PDB entry 8YBY | electron microscopy, 4.40 A resolution (low resolution: residue-level contacts below are approximate; hydrogen-bond / salt-bridge calls are withheld) | chains D and E of the 5 polymer chains in the assembly

[Chain D (and E)]
Molecule: Spike glycoprotein
Source organism: Severe acute respiratory syndrome coronavirus
Notes: chain E of this document is another copy of the same molecule, construct and numbering; everything in this record applies to it too
UniProtKB: P0DTC2 (SPIKE_SARS2); numbering as in UniProt (aligned over 1-1273)
Chain sequence (1273 residues; row label = number of the first residue in the row):
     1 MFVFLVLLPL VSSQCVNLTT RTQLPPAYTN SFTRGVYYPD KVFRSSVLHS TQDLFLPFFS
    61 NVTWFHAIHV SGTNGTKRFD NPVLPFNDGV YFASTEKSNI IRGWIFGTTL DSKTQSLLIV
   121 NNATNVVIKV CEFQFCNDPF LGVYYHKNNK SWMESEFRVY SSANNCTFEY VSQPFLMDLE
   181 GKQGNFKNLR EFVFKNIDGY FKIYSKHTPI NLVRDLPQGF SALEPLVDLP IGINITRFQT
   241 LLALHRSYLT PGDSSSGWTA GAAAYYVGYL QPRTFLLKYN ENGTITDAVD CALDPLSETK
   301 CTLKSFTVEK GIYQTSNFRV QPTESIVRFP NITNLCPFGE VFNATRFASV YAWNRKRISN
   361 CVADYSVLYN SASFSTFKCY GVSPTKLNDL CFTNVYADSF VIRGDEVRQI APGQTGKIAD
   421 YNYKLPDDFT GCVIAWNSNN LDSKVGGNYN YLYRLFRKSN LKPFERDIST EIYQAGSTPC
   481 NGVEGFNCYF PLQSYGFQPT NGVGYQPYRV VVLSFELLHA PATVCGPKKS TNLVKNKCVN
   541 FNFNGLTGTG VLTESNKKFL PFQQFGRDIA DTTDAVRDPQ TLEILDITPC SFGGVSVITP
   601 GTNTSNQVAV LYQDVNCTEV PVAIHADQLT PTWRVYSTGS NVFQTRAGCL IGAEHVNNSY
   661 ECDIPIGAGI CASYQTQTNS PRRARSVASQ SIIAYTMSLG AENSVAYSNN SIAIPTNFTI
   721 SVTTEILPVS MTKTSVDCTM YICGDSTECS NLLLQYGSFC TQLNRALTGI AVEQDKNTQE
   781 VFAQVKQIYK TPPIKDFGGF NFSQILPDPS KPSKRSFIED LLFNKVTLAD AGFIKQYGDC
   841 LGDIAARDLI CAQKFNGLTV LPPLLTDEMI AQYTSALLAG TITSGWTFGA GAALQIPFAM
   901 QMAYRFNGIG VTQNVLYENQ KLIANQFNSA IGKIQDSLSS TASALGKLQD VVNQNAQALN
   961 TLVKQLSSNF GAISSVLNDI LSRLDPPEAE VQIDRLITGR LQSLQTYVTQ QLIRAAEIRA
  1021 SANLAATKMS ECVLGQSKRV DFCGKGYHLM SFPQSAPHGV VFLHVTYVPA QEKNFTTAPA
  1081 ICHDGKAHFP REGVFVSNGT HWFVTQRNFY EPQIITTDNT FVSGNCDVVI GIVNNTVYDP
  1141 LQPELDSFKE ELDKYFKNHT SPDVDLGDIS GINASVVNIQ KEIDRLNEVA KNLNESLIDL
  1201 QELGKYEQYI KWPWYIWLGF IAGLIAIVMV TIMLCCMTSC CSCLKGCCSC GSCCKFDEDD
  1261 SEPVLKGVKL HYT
Not modelled in the structure: 1-13, 71-75, 618-640, 677-688, 828-850, 941-943, 1147-1273
Differences from the reference sequence: conflict Pro986 (Lys in P0DTC2), Pro987 (Val in P0DTC2)
Cystine bridges: Cys15-Cys136, Cys131-Cys166, Cys291-Cys301, Cys336-Cys361, Cys379-Cys432, Cys391-Cys525, Cys480-Cys488, Cys538-Cys590, Cys617-Cys649, Cys662-Cys671, Cys738-Cys760, Cys743-Cys749, Cys1032-Cys1043, Cys1082-Cys1126
UniProt features mapped onto this chain:
  - region: Asn280 to Cys301 (Putative superantigen), Arg403 to Asp405 (Integrin-binding motif), Asn448 to Phe456 (Immunodominant HLA epitope recognized by the CD8+), Pro681 to Ala684 (Putative superantigen), Ser816 to Tyr837 (Fusion peptide 1), Lys835 to Phe855 (Fusion peptide 2), Asp1163 to Glu1202 (Heptad repeat 2)
  - motif: Met1237 to Cys1241 (Binding to host endocytosis trafficking protein SNX27), Asp1257 to Glu1262 (Diacidic ER export motif (host COPII)), Ser1261 to Gly1267 (Binding to host plasma membrane localising/FERM domain proteins), Lys1269 to Thr1273 (KxHxx, ER retrieval signal (COPI))
  - site (Cleavage): Arg685, Ser686, Arg815, Ser816
  - lipidation (S-palmitoyl cysteine): Cys1235, Cys1236, Cys1240, Cys1241, Cys1243, Cys1247, Cys1248, Cys1250, Cys1253, Cys1254
  - glycosylation: Asn17 (N-linked (GlcNAc...) (complex) asparagine), Asn61 (N-linked (GlcNAc...) (hybrid) asparagine), Asn74 (N-linked (GlcNAc...) (complex) asparagine), Asn122 (N-linked (GlcNAc...) (hybrid) asparagine), Asn149 (N-linked (GlcNAc...) (complex) asparagine), Asn165 (N-linked (GlcNAc...) (complex) asparagine), Asn234 (N-linked (GlcNAc...) (high mannose) asparagine), Asn282 (N-linked (GlcNAc...) (complex) asparagine), Thr323 (O-linked (GalNAc) threonine), Ser325 (O-linked (HexNAc...) serine), Asn331 (N-linked (GlcNAc...) (complex) asparagine), Asn343 (N-linked (GlcNAc...) (complex) asparagine), Asn603 (N-linked (GlcNAc...) (hybrid) asparagine), Asn616 (N-linked (GlcNAc...) (complex) asparagine), Asn657 (N-linked (GlcNAc...) (complex) asparagine), Thr676 (O-linked (GlcNAc...) threonine), Thr678 (O-linked (GlcNAc...) threonine), Asn709 (N-linked (GlcNAc...) (high mannose) asparagine), Asn717 (N-linked (GlcNAc...) (hybrid) asparagine), Asn801 (N-linked (GlcNAc...) (hybrid) asparagine) and 6 more in UniProt
  - natural variant: Leu5 (L5F: In strain: Iota/B.1.526), Ser13 (S13I: In strain: Epsilon/B.1.427/B.1.429), Leu18 (L18F: In strain: Beta/B.1.351, Gamma/P.1 and 1 more), Thr19 (T19I: In strain: Omicron/BQ.1.1, Omicron/XBB.1.5 and 1 more; T19R: In strain: Delta/B.1.617.2, Omicron/BA.2 and 4 more), Thr20 (T20N: In strain: Gamma/P.1), Leu24 to Ala27 (sequence variant, change not given here; In strain: Omicron/BA.2, Omicron/BA.2.12.1 and 6 more), Pro26 (P26S: In strain: Gamma/P.1), Gln52 (Q52H: In strain: Omicron/EG.5.1), Ala67 (A67V: In strain: Eta/B.1.525, Omicron/BA.1), His69 to Val70 (deletion: In strain: Alpha/B.1.1.7, Eta/B.1.525 and 5 more), Gly75 (G75V: In strain: Lambda/C.37), Thr76 (T76I: In strain: Lambda/C.37), 83 further natural variant entries in UniProt
  - mutagenesis: His69 to Val70 (Increased incorporation of cleaved spike into virions), Asn121 (N121Q: Partial loss of biliverdin affinity), Arg190 (R190K: Partial loss of biliverdin affinity), Asn234 (N234Q: Increased resistance to neutralizing antibodies), Asn331 (N331Q: Reduced viral infectivity), Asn343 (N343Q: Reduced viral infectivity), Leu452 (L452R: Increased resistance to neutralizing antibodies. Decreases HLA binding to NF9 epitope. Increased binding affinity to human ACE2), Tyr453 (Y453F: Decreased HLA binding to NF9 epitope. Increased binding affinity to human ACE2), Ala475 (A475V: Increased resistance to neutralizing antibodies), Val483 (V483A: Increased resistance to neutralizing antibodies), Glu484 (E484D: Increased replication in human TMEM106B overexpressing cells), Phe490 (F490L: Increased resistance to neutralizing antibodies and human covalescent sera neutralization), 16 further mutagenesis entries in UniProt

[How chain D and chain E interact]
Pairs across the interface (309):
  Arg355(D) with Thr167(E); Phe168(E)
  Tyr396(D) with Phe168(E); Pro230(E)
  Lys462(D) with Gly232(E); Ile233(E); Asn234(E)
  Pro463(D) with Gly232(E)
  Phe464(D) with Ile233(E)
  Glu465(D) with Gln115(E)
  Arg466(D) with Gln115(E); Glu132(E); Cys166(E); Thr167(E)
  Asp467(D) with Glu132(E)
  Ile468(D) with Glu132(E); Asn165(E)
  Glu516(D) with Pro230(E)
  Leu560(D) with Glu224(E)
  Phe562(D) with Pro225(E); Leu226(E)
  Gln563(D) with Lys41(E)
  Arg567(D) with Val42(E); Phe43(E)
  Asp568(D) with Val42(E); Phe43(E)
  Ile569(D) with Ser45(E); Val47(E)
  Phe592(D) with Cys851(E)
  Glu661(D) with Ile788(E); Met869(E); Tyr873(E)
  Cys662(D) with Met869(E)
  Pro665(D) with Leu864(E)
  Gly669(D) with Thr866(E); Glu868(E)
  Met697(D) with Glu868(E); Met869(E)
  Ser698(D) with Glu868(E); Met869(E)
  Leu699(D) with Lys814(E); Glu868(E); Met869(E); Ala871(E); Gln872(E); Tyr873(E)
  Gly700(D) with Ile788(E); Tyr789(E); Gln872(E)
  Ala701(D) with Ile788(E); Tyr789(E); Lys790(E); Thr791(E); Gln872(E)
  Glu702(D) with Lys790(E); Thr791(E)
  Asn703(D) with Lys790(E); Thr791(E); Pro792(E); Ala879(E)
  Ser704(D) with Thr791(E); Pro792(E); Leu878(E); Thr883(E)
  Val705(D) with Ile882(E); Thr883(E); Ile896(E); Pro897(E)
  Ala706(D) with Gln895(E); Pro897(E)
  Tyr707(D) with Phe800(E); Phe802(E); Phe898(E); Ala899(E); Gln920(E)
  Ser708(D) with Ala899(E)
  Asn709(D) with Ala899(E); Gln920(E); Lys921(E)
  Asn710(D) with Met900(E)
  Ser711(D) with Pro897(E); Phe898(E); Ala899(E); Met900(E)
  Ile712(D) with Ile896(E); Pro897(E); Met900(E); Gln901(E); Tyr904(E)
  Ala713(D) with Ile896(E); Tyr904(E)
  Ile714(D) with Ile896(E); Tyr904(E)
  Pro715(D) with Thr887(E)
  Ser721(D) with Ala890(E)
  Tyr741(D) with Ser758(E)
  Tyr756(D) with Asp994(E)
  Lys947(D) with Lys776(E); Glu780(E)
  Asp950(D) with Val772(E)
  Asn953(D) with Arg765(E)
  Gln954(D) with Arg765(E); Thr768(E); Gly769(E)
  Asn955(D) with Arg765(E)
  Ala956(D) with Arg765(E)
  Gln957(D) with Asn764(E); Arg765(E)
  Ala958(D) with Ser758(E); Phe759(E); Thr761(E); Gln762(E); Arg765(E)
  Leu959(D) with Phe759(E); Arg765(E)
  Thr961(D) with Gly757(E); Ser758(E); Thr761(E)
  Leu962(D) with Ser758(E); Phe759(E)
  Gln965(D) with Leu754(E); Gln755(E); Gly757(E)
  Leu966(D) with Gln755(E); Ser758(E)
  Ser967(D) with Gln755(E)
  Ser968(D) with Asn751(E); Leu754(E); Gln755(E)
  Phe970(D) with Asn751(E); Leu752(E); Leu753(E); Leu754(E); Gln755(E)
  Ser975(D) with Gln755(E)
  Val991(D) with Pro987(E); Glu990(E)
  Gln992(D) with Pro986(E); Glu990(E)
  Ile993(D) with Glu990(E)
  Asp994(D) with Glu990(E); Val991(E); Asp994(E)
  Arg995(D) with Leu752(E); Pro986(E); Glu990(E); Ile993(E)
  Leu996(D) with Gln755(E)
  Ile997(D) with Asp994(E)
  Thr998(D) with Tyr756(E); Ile993(E); Asp994(E); Thr998(E)
  Gly999(D) with Gln755(E); Tyr756(E)
  Arg1000(D) with Gln755(E)
  Leu1001(D) with Thr998(E); Gln1002(E)
  Gln1002(D) with Tyr756(E); Ile997(E); Thr998(E); Gly999(E); Arg1000(E); Leu1001(E); Gln1002(E)
  Ser1003(D) with Tyr756(E); Phe759(E); Cys760(E)
  Gln1005(D) with Gln1002(E); Gln1005(E)
  Thr1006(D) with Phe759(E); Gln762(E)
  Tyr1007(D) with Phe759(E); Gln762(E)
  Thr1009(D) with Gln1005(E)
  Gln1010(D) with Gln762(E); Leu763(E)
  Gln1011(D) with Gln762(E)
  Ile1013(D) with Val1008(E); Thr1009(E); Leu1012(E)
  Arg1014(D) with Gln762(E); Arg765(E); Ala766(E)
  Glu1017(D) with Gly769(E); Glu773(E); Leu1012(E)
  Leu1024(D) with Asn1023(E)
  Lys1038(D) with Glu1031(E); Ser1037(E); Lys1038(E); Arg1039(E)
  Arg1039(D) with Glu1031(E); Phe1042(E)
  Val1040(D) with Ala1026(E); Ser1030(E); Glu1031(E)
  Asp1041(D) with Gln784(E); Ala1026(E); Met1029(E); Ser1030(E)
  Lys1045(D) with Ala783(E); Gln784(E)
  Tyr1047(D) with Trp886(E); Gly1035(E); Gln1036(E)
  Val1068(D) with Thr887(E); Ala890(E)
  Pro1069(D) with Trp886(E); Thr887(E)
  Ala1070(D) with Ala892(E)
  Glu1072(D) with Ala893(E); Leu894(E); Gln895(E); Ile896(E)
  Lys1073(D) with Gln895(E)
  Asn1074(D) with Gln895(E); Pro897(E)
  Phe1075(D) with Met900(E)
  Thr1076(D) with Met900(E)
  Thr1077(D) with Met900(E); Gln913(E); Tyr917(E)
  Ala1078(D) with Tyr917(E)
  Pro1079(D) with Asn914(E); Tyr917(E); Glu918(E)
  Ala1080(D) with Asn914(E); Glu918(E)
  Asp1084(D) with Ile1114(E)
  Lys1086(D) with Pro1112(E); Gln1113(E); Ile1114(E)
  Ala1087(D) with Glu1111(E); Pro1112(E); Gln1113(E)
  His1088(D) with Asn914(E); Glu1111(E); Gln1113(E)
  Phe1089(D) with Thr912(E); Asn914(E); Phe1109(E); Tyr1110(E); Glu1111(E)
  Pro1090(D) with Thr912(E); Gln913(E)
  Arg1091(D) with Glu1092(E)
  Glu1092(D) with Asn907(E)
  Gly1093(D) with Asn907(E)
  Val1094(D) with Tyr904(E); Asn907(E); Gln913(E)
  Phe1095(D) with Gln913(E); Asn914(E)
  Val1096(D) with Met900(E)
  Arg1107(D) with Trp886(E); Tyr904(E); Arg905(E); Asn907(E); Gly908(E); Gln1036(E); Lys1038(E)
  Asn1108(D) with Trp886(E)
  Thr1117(D) with Asp1118(E); Asn1119(E)
  Asp1118(D) with Arg1091(E); Asp1118(E)
  Thr1120(D) with Gln1113(E); Asn1119(E)
  Phe1121(D) with Thr912(E); Gln1106(E); Glu1111(E); Gln1113(E)
  Val1122(D) with Phe1103(E); Val1104(E); Thr1105(E); Glu1111(E); Gln1113(E)
  Ser1123(D) with Thr1105(E); Phe1109(E); Tyr1110(E); Glu1111(E)
  Gly1124(D) with Tyr1110(E); Glu1111(E); Pro1112(E)
  Asn1125(D) with Tyr1110(E); Pro1112(E)
  Cys1126(D) with Pro1112(E)
  Val1128(D) with Tyr1110(E)
  Val1129(D) with Glu918(E); Asn919(E)
  Ile1130(D) with Glu918(E); Asn919(E)
  Gly1131(D) with Glu918(E)
  Ile1132(D) with Glu918(E)
  Asp1139(D) with Thr1116(E); Thr1117(E); Asp1118(E)
  Pro1140(D) with Asp1118(E)
  Leu1141(D) with Thr1117(E); Asp1118(E); Pro1140(E); Leu1141(E)
  Gln1142(D) with Pro1140(E); Leu1141(E)
  Glu1144(D) with Leu1141(E)
  Leu1145(D) with Leu1141(E)
  Asp1146(D) with Leu1141(E); Leu1145(E)
Interface residues without a listed pair, chain D (144 interface residues in all): Lys557, Ala668, Val963, Gly971, Leu1004, Tyr1067, Gly1085, Pro1143
Interface residues without a listed pair, chain E (149 interface residues in all): Cys738, Ile742, Ile770, Val781, Pro793, Asp796, Phe797, Ala852, Ile870, Ser884, Gly889, Leu981, Arg995, Thr1027, Leu1034, Asp1139

[Overview]
144 residues of chain D and 149 residues of chain E are in contact. UniProt lists 29 mutagenesis sites on
chain D.
Chain D and chain E are both Spike glycoprotein (Severe acute respiratory syndrome coronavirus); the
structure, State - I: Spike 2-up RBD with THSC20.HVTR26 (Fab26) - single Fab masked, was determined by
electron microscopy together with 8YBS and 8YBZ from the same study.
